5CLO - chains C and D of the 6 polymer chains in the assembly; structure by X-ray diffraction, 2.30 A resolution.

[Chain C (and D)]
Molecule: 2-hydroxymuconate tautomerase
Source organism: Pseudomonas putida
Notes: EC 5.3.2.6; chain D of this document is another copy of the same molecule, construct and numbering; everything in this record applies to it too
UniProtKB: Q01468 (4OT1_PSEPU); residues 1-59 here correspond to UniProt positions 2-60 (UniProt number = residue number + 1)
Amino-acid sequence (59 residues; numbered 1 to 59; the number before each row is that of its first residue):
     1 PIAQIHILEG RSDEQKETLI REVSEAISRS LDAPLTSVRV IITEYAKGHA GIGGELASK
Disordered / not traced: 55-59 (chain D: 58-59)
Sequence notes: engineered mutation Y45 (Met46 in Q01468), A50 (Phe51 in Q01468)
UniProt features mapped onto this chain:
  - active site: P1 (Proton acceptor)
From the paper describing this entry:
  - binding site for trans beta nitrostyrene: P1, H6, I7, L8, S37, R39, I41
  - catalytic residues: P1, R11, R39
  - mutagenesis - A33D (8-fold): decreased catalytic activity on phenylenolpyruvate
  - mutagenesis - M45Y, E55K, E55R: decreased expression
  - mutagenesis - A33D (3.5-fold): increased catalytic activity on Michael-type addition

[Interface between chain C and chain D]
Contacting residue pairs (35):
  P1(C) - H6(D)
  I2(C) - Q4(D)
  I2(C) - I5(D)
  I2(C) - H6(D)  hydrogen bond (backbone-backbone)
  A3(C) - Q4(D)
  Q4(C) - I2(D)
  Q4(C) - A3(D)
  Q4(C) - Q4(D)  hydrogen bond (backbone-backbone)
  I5(C) - I2(D)
  H6(C) - P1(D)
  H6(C) - I2(D)  hydrogen bond (backbone-backbone)
  I7(C) - L31(D)  hydrophobic
  R11(C) - L31(D)  hydrogen bond (side chain-backbone)
  Q15(C) - S30(D)
  Q15(C) - L31(D)  hydrogen bond (side chain-backbone)
  T18(C) - S30(D)  hydrogen bond (backbone-side chain)
  L19(C) - I27(D)  hydrophobic
  L19(C) - S30(D)
  E22(C) - A26(D)
  E22(C) - R29(D)  salt bridge
  E22(C) - S30(D)  hydrogen bond
  V23(C) - A26(D)
  V23(C) - I27(D)  hydrophobic
  A26(C) - E22(D)
  A26(C) - V23(D)
  I27(C) - L19(D)  hydrophobic
  I27(C) - V23(D)  hydrophobic
  R29(C) - E22(D)  salt bridge
  S30(C) - Q15(D)
  S30(C) - T18(D)
  S30(C) - L19(D)
  S30(C) - E22(D)
  L31(C) - I7(D)  hydrophobic
  L31(C) - R11(D)
  A33(C) - R11(D)
Interface residues without a listed pair, chain D (20 interface residues in all): D32, A33

[Summary]
19 residues of chain C and 20 residues of chain D are in contact; the contacts include 7 hydrogen bonds and 2
salt bridges. Polar contacts include E22(C)-R29(D), R11(C)-L31(D) and Q15(C)-L31(D). UniProt lists active-site
residue P1(C) on chain C. From the paper: catalytic residues P1(C), R11(C) and R39(C); M45Y, E55K and E55R of
chain C reduce expression.
Both chains are 2-hydroxymuconate tautomerase (Pseudomonas putida). Entry 5CLO (Crystal structure of a
4-oxalocrotonate tautomerase mutant in complex with nitrostyrene at 2.3 Angstrom) was determined by X-ray
diffraction together with 5CLN from the same study.
